PDB entry 1JJ2 | X-ray diffraction, 2.40 A resolution | chains 0 and B of the 30 polymer chains in the assembly

Chain 0:
Molecule: 23S RRNA
Organism: Haloarcula marismortui
Sequence (2922 nucleotides; each row starts with the number of its first residue):
     2 UUGGCUACUA UGCCAGCUGG UGGAUUGCUC GGCUCAGGCG CUGAUGAAGG ACGUGCCAAG
    62 CUGCGAUAAG CCAUGGGGAG CCGCACGGAG GCGAAGAACC AUGGAUUUCC GAAUGAGAAU
   122 CUCUCUAACA AUUGCUUCGC GCAAUGAGGA ACCCCGAGAA CUGAAACAUC UCAGUAUCGG
   182 GAGGAACAGA AAACGCAAUG UGAUGUCGUU AGUAACCGCG AGUGAACGCG AUACAGCCCA
   242 AACCGAAGCC CUCACGGGCA AUGUGGUGUC AGGGCUACCU CUCAUCAGCC GACCGUCUCG
   302 ACGAAGUCUC UUGGAACAGA GCGUGAUACA GGGUGACAAC CCCGUACUCG AGACCAGUAC
   362 GACGUGCGGU AGUGCCAGAG UAGCGGGGGU UGGAUAUCCC UCGCGAAUAA CGCAGGCAUC
   422 GACUGCGAAG GCUAAACACA ACCUGAGACC GAUAGUGAAC AAGUAGUGUG AACGAACGCU
   482 GCAAAGUACC CUCAGAAGGG AGGCGAAAUA GAGCAUGAAA UCAGUUGGCG AUCGAGCGAC
   542 AGGGCAUACA AGGUCCCUCG ACGAAUGACC GACGCGCGAG CGUCCAGUAA GACUCACGGG
   602 AAGCCGAUGU UCUGUCGUAC GUUUUGAAAA ACGAGCCAGG GAGUGUGUCU GCAUGGCAAG
   662 UCUAACCGGA GUAUCCGGGG AGGCACAGGG AAACCGACAU GGCCGCAGGG CUUUGCCCGA
   722 GGGCCGCCGU CUUCAAGGGC GGGGAGCCAU GUGGACACGA CCCGAAUCCG GACGAUCUAC
   782 GCAUGGACAA GAUGAAGCGU GCCGAAAGGC ACGUGGAAGU CUGUUAGAGU UGGUGUCCUA
   842 CAAUACCCUC UCGUGAUCUA UGUGUAGGGG UGAAAGGCCC AUCGAGUCCG GCAACAGCUG
   902 GUUCCAAUCG AAACAUGUCG AAGCAUGACC UCCGCCGAGG UAGUCUGUGA GGUAGAGCGA
   962 CCGAUUGGUG UGUCCGCCUC CGAGAGGAGU CGGCACACCU GUCAAACUCC AAACUUACAG
  1022 ACGCCGUUUG ACGCGGGGAU UCCGGUGCGC GGGGUAAGCC UGUGUACCAG GAGGGGAACA
  1082 ACCCAGAGAU AGGUUAAGGU CCCCAAGUGU GGAUUAAGUG UAAUCCUCUG AAGGUGGUCU
  1142 CGAGCCCUAG ACAGCCGGGA GGUGAGCUUA GAAGCAGCUA CCCUCUAAGA AAAGCGUAAC
  1202 AGCUUACCGG CCGAGGUUUG AGGCGCCCAA AAUGAUCGGG ACUCAAAUCC ACCACCGAGA
  1262 CCUGUCCGUA CCACUCAUAC UGGUAAUCGA GUAGAUUGGC GCUCUAAUUG GAUGGAAGUA
  1322 GGGGUGAAAA CUCCUAUGGA CCGAUUAGUG ACGAAAAUCC UGGCCAUAGU AGCAGCGAUA
  1382 GUCGGGUGAG AACCCCGACG GCCUAAUGGA UAAGGGUUCC UCAGCACUGC UGAUCAGCUG
  1442 AGGGUUAGCC GGUCCUAAGU CAUACCGCAA CUCGACUAUG ACGAAAUGGG AAACGGGUUA
  1502 AUAUUCCCGU GCCACUAUGC AGUGAAAGUU GACGCCCUGG GGUCGAUCAC GCUGGGCAUU
  1562 CGCCCAGUCG AACCGUCCAA CUCCGUGGAA GCCGUAAUGG CAGGAAGCGG ACGAACGGCG
  1622 GCAUAGGGAA ACGUGAUUCA ACCUGGGGCC CAUGAAAAGA CGAGCAUAGU GUCCGUACCG
  1682 AGAACCGACA CAGGUGUCCA UGGCGGCGAA AGCCAAGGCC UGUCGGGAGC AACCAACGUU
  1742 AGGGAAUUCG GCAAGUUAGU CCCGUACCUU CGGAAGAAGG GAUGCCUGCU CCGGAACGGA
  1802 GCAGGUCGCA GUGACUCGGA AGCUCGGACU GUCUAGUAAC AACAUAGGUG ACCGCAAAUC
  1862 CGCAAGGACU CGUACGGUCA CUGAAUCCUG CCCAGUGCAG GUAUCUGAAC ACCUCGUACA
  1922 AGAGGACGAA GGACCUGUCA ACGGCGGGGG UAACUAUGAC CCUCUUAAGG UAGCGUAGUA
  1982 CCUUGCCGCA UCAGUAGCGG CUUGCAUGAA UGGAUUAACC AGAGCUUCAC UGUCCCAACG
  2042 UUGGGCCCGG UGAACUGUAC AUUCCAGUGC GGAGUCUGGA GACACCCAGG GGGAAGCGAA
  2102 GACCCUAUGG AGCUUUACUG CAGGCUGUCG CUGAGACGUG GUCGCCGAUG UGCAGCAUAG
  2162 GUAGGAGACA CUACACAGGU ACCCGCGCUA GCGGGCCACC GAGUCAACAG UGAAAUACUA
  2222 CCCGUCGGUG ACUGCGACUC UCACUCCGGG AGGAGGACAC CGAUAGCCGG GCAGUUUGAC
  2282 UGGGGCGGUA CGCGCUCGAA AAGAUAUCGA GCGCGCCCUA UGGCUAUCUC AGCCGGGACA
  2342 GAGACCCGGC GAAGAGUGCA AGAGCAAAAG AUAGCUUGAC AGUGUUCUUC CCAACGAGGA
  2402 ACGCUGACGC GAAAGCGUGG UCUAGCGAAC CAAUUAGCCU GCUUGAUGCG GGCAAUUGAU
  2462 GACAGAAAAG CUACCCUAGG GAUAACAGAG UCGUCACUCG CAAGAGCACA UAUCGACCGA
  2522 GUGGCUUGCU ACCUCGAUGU CGGUUCCCUC CAUCCUGCCC GUGCAGAAGC GGGCAAGGGU
  2582 GAGGUUGUUC GCCUAUUAAA GGAGGUCGUG AGCUGGGUUU AGACCGUCGU GAGACAGGUC
  2642 GGCUGCUAUC UACUGGGUGU GUAAUGGUGU CUGACAAGAA CGACCGUAUA GUACGAGAGG
  2702 AACUACGGUU GGUGGCCACU GGUGUACCGG UUGUUCGAGA GAGCACGUGC CGGGUAGCCA
  2762 CGCCACACGG GGUAAGAGCU GAACGCAUCU AAGCUCGAAA CCCACUUGGA AAAGAGACAC
  2822 CGCCGAGGUC CCGCGUACAA GACGCGGUCG AUAGACUCGG GGUGUGCGCG UCGAGGUAAC
  2882 GAGACGUUAA GCCCACGAGC ACUAACAGAC CAAAGCCAUC AU
Disordered / not traced: 2-9, 126-127, 715, 971-998, 1560, 1952-1963, 2137-2236, 2339-2343, 2665-2666, 2915-2923
Construct notes: conflict C560 (U3155 in 3377779)
Metal / ion sites: Mg2+ site 1 near G28 (its only coordinating residue here); Na+ site 1: C40, A442, C443; Na+ site 2: G56, A59, G61; Na+ site 3 near U108 (its only coordinating residue here); Mg2+ site 2 near U115 (its only coordinating residue here); Na+ site 4: C141, G142; Na+ site 5 near U146 (its only coordinating residue here); Mg2+ site 3: C162, U2276; K+ site 1: C162, U163, U172; Mg2+ site 4: A165, A167, C168; Na+ site 6: A165, A166, A167; Mg2+ site 5: A166, G219; 62 more Na+ sites not listed; 98 more Mg2+ sites not listed; 1 more K+ sites not listed
Reported in the primary citation:
  - contacts within the chain: G77/C100, G78/A99, A80/G94, C82/A99, C82/G92, G81/C93, A95/A96 (hydrogen bond), A80/G97, G79/A98, A80/A98 (pi stacking), G81/A98, C93/A98, A1318/C1343 (hydrophobic contact)

Chain B:
Protein: Ribosomal protein L3
Organism: Haloarcula marismortui
UniProt: P20279 (RL3_HALMA); aligned to UniProt positions 1-337 over residues 1-337 (the alignment contains insertions or deletions, so no single offset holds)
Chain sequence (337 residues; each row starts with the number of its first residue):
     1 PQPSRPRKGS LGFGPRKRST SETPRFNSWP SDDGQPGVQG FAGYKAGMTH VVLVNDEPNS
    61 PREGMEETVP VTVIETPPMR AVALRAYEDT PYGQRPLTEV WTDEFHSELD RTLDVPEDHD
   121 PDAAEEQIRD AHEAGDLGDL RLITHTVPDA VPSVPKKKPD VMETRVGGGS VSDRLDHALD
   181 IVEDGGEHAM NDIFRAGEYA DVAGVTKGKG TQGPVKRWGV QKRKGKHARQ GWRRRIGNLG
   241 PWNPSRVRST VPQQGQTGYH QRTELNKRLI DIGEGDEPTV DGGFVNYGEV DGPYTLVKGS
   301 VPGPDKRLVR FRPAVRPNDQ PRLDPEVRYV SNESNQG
Construct notes: conflict Arg-310 (Phe311 in P20279)
Metal / ion sites: Na+ site 1: Arg-229 (shared with G836(0), U837(0), A1736(0) of chain 0); Mg2+ site 1: Gln-230 (shared with G836(0), U2615(0) of chain 0); Na+ site 2 near Gln-230 (its only coordinating residue here); Mg2+ site 2: Asn-335 (shared with A2757(0) of chain 0)

Interface between chain 0 and chain B:
Pairs across the interface - 339 pairs, chain 0 then chain B:
  U835(0) with Lys-226(B), phosphate contact; Arg-229(B), salt bridge to the phosphate; Gln-230(B), hydrogen bond to the phosphate
  G836(0) with Arg-229(B), phosphate contact; Gln-230(B), phosphate contact
  U837(0) with Gln-230(B), phosphate contact; Gly-231(B), phosphate contact
  U1234(0) with Pro-244(B), base contact; Arg-246(B), hydrogen bond to the base; Arg-248(B), sugar contact
  A1732(0) with Thr-211(B), hydrogen bond to the sugar; Gln-212(B), hydrogen bond to the sugar
  A1733(0) with Thr-211(B), sugar contact; Gln-212(B), sugar contact; Gly-213(B), hydrogen bond to the phosphate; Gln-254(B), sugar contact
  C1734(0) with Gly-213(B), phosphate contact; Arg-234(B), salt bridge to the phosphate; Arg-235(B), hydrogen bond to the sugar
  C1735(0) with Gly-231(B), phosphate contact; Trp-232(B), phosphate contact; Arg-233(B), hydrogen bond to the phosphate; Arg-234(B), hydrogen bond to the phosphate; Arg-235(B), salt bridge to the phosphate
  A1736(0) with Gly-231(B), phosphate contact; Arg-233(B), salt bridge to the phosphate
  C1750(0) with Lys-226(B), base contact
  G1751(0) with Lys-226(B), hydrogen bond to the base
  C1753(0) with Lys-226(B), base contact; Arg-229(B), hydrogen bond to the base
  A1754(0) with Arg-229(B), hydrogen bond to the sugar
  U2034(0) with Gly-225(B), hydrogen bond to the phosphate
  C2035(0) with Lys-224(B), phosphate contact; Gly-225(B), hydrogen bond to the phosphate
  C2036(0) with Lys-224(B), salt bridge to the phosphate
  C2037(0) with Lys-224(B), hydrogen bond to the phosphate
  A2038(0) with Gln-221(B), phosphate contact; Lys-222(B), hydrogen bond to the phosphate; Lys-224(B), salt bridge to the phosphate
  A2039(0) with Val-215(B), phosphate contact; Lys-222(B), phosphate contact; Arg-234(B), salt bridge to the phosphate
  C2065(0) with Ser-245(B), phosphate contact; Arg-246(B), hydrogen bond to the phosphate
  C2066(0) with Pro-244(B), phosphate contact; Arg-246(B), salt bridge to the phosphate
  G2090(0) with Gln-253(B), hydrogen bond to the base; Gln-254(B), hydrogen bond to the sugar
  G2091(0) with Arg-235(B), salt bridge to the phosphate; Leu-239(B), base contact; Gln-253(B), hydrogen bond to the base
  G2092(0) with Trp-232(B), hydrogen bond to the phosphate; Arg-235(B), salt bridge to the phosphate; Leu-239(B), sugar contact
  G2093(0) with Asn-238(B), phosphate contact; Leu-239(B), hydrogen bond to the phosphate; Gly-240(B), sugar contact; Pro-241(B), hydrogen bond to the sugar; Trp-242(B), hydrogen bond to the sugar; Pro-244(B), sugar contact; Ser-245(B), hydrogen bond to the base; Arg-246(B), base contact; Val-247(B), base contact
  G2094(0) with Trp-242(B), sugar contact; Ser-245(B), sugar contact
  A2096(0) with Trp-242(B), sugar contact
  G2544(0) with His-227(B), base contact
  U2545(0) with Gln-2(B), hydrogen bond to the phosphate
  U2546(0) with Gln-2(B), hydrogen bond to the base; Gln-221(B), sugar contact; Ile-236(B), sugar contact; Gly-237(B), hydrogen bond to the sugar; Asn-238(B), base contact
  C2547(0) with Gln-2(B), hydrogen bond to the base; Arg-5(B), salt bridge to the phosphate; Lys-8(B), phosphate contact; Val-220(B), phosphate contact; Gln-221(B), hydrogen bond to the phosphate; Asn-238(B), hydrogen bond to the base; Pro-252(B), phosphate contact
  C2548(0) with Arg-5(B), salt bridge to the phosphate; Arg-7(B), salt bridge to the phosphate; Lys-8(B), hydrogen bond to the phosphate; Pro-241(B), base contact; Arg-248(B), sugar contact; Thr-250(B), hydrogen bond to the sugar; Val-251(B), sugar contact; Pro-252(B), sugar contact
  C2549(0) with Arg-7(B), salt bridge to the phosphate; Leu-11(B), phosphate contact; Arg-248(B), hydrogen bond to the sugar; Thr-250(B), sugar contact
  G2580(0) with Pro-6(B), phosphate contact
  U2581(0) with Ser-4(B), base contact; Arg-5(B), hydrogen bond to the phosphate; Pro-6(B), phosphate contact
  G2582(0) with Pro-3(B), phosphate contact; Ser-4(B), hydrogen bond to the phosphate
  A2583(0) with Pro-3(B), phosphate contact
  C2591(0) with Pro-1(B), phosphate contact
  G2606(0) with Pro-241(B), base contact; Asn-243(B), hydrogen bond to the sugar
  U2607(0) with Trp-242(B), stacking on the base; Asn-243(B), hydrogen bond to the phosphate
  G2609(0) with Asn-238(B), base contact; Gly-240(B), base contact; Pro-241(B), sugar contact; Trp-242(B), hydrogen bond to the sugar
  U2610(0) with Asn-238(B), base contact; Trp-242(B), phosphate contact
  G2613(0) with Arg-223(B), hydrogen bond to the sugar; Trp-232(B), sugar contact; Gly-237(B), base contact
  C2614(0) with Arg-223(B), hydrogen bond to the sugar; His-227(B), hydrogen bond to the sugar; Gln-230(B), phosphate contact; Trp-232(B), sugar contact
  U2615(0) with Lys-226(B), phosphate contact; His-227(B), sugar contact; Gln-230(B), phosphate contact
  G2616(0) with Lys-226(B), salt bridge to the phosphate
  A2653(0) with Arg-246(B), sugar contact; Val-247(B), hydrogen bond to the sugar
  C2654(0) with Val-247(B), sugar contact; Arg-248(B), sugar contact; Ser-249(B), phosphate contact; Gln-253(B), hydrogen bond to the sugar
  U2655(0) with Arg-217(B), hydrogen bond to the sugar; Ser-249(B), phosphate contact; Gln-253(B), hydrogen bond to the sugar; Gln-254(B), hydrogen bond to the sugar
  G2656(0) with Pro-15(B), phosphate contact; Arg-16(B), hydrogen bond to the phosphate; Lys-17(B), phosphate contact; Arg-217(B), hydrogen bond to the phosphate; Gly-255(B), sugar contact; Gln-256(B), hydrogen bond to the sugar
  G2657(0) with Lys-17(B), phosphate contact; Arg-18(B), hydrogen bond to the phosphate
  G2658(0) with Arg-18(B), salt bridge to the phosphate
  G2668(0) with Asp-114(B), hydrogen bond to the base
  U2669(0) with Thr-112(B), hydrogen bond to the sugar; Leu-113(B), sugar contact; Asp-114(B), sugar contact
  G2670(0) with Arg-85(B), base contact; Thr-112(B), sugar contact; Leu-113(B), sugar contact; Val-161(B), sugar contact
  U2671(0) with Arg-25(B), salt bridge to the phosphate; Arg-85(B), hydrogen bond to the base; Ile-143(B), sugar contact; Val-161(B), phosphate contact; Met-162(B), phosphate contact; Glu-163(B), hydrogen bond to the sugar
  C2672(0) with Arg-25(B), salt bridge to the phosphate; Arg-85(B), sugar contact; Tyr-87(B), hydrogen bond to the sugar; Pro-96(B), sugar contact; Arg-141(B), hydrogen bond to the phosphate; Met-162(B), phosphate contact; Glu-163(B), hydrogen bond to the phosphate
  U2673(0) with Tyr-87(B), sugar contact; Gln-94(B), hydrogen bond to the sugar; Arg-141(B), salt bridge to the phosphate
  G2674(0) with Tyr-92(B), sugar contact; Gly-93(B), phosphate contact; Gln-94(B), hydrogen bond to the phosphate
  A2678(0) with Leu-11(B), hydrogen bond to the sugar; Gly-12(B), base contact
  G2679(0) with Leu-11(B), sugar contact; Gly-12(B), sugar contact
  A2680(0) with Pro-6(B), base contact
  A2681(0) with Ser-10(B), hydrogen bond to the base
  C2682(0) with Arg-316(B), salt bridge to the phosphate
  C2707(0) with Asn-59(B), phosphate contact
  G2708(0) with Asn-59(B), phosphate contact
  G2713(0) with Pro-6(B), sugar contact
  U2714(0) with Arg-7(B), phosphate contact; Lys-8(B), phosphate contact; Gly-9(B), hydrogen bond to the phosphate; Ser-10(B), hydrogen bond to the phosphate; Phe-13(B), sugar contact
  G2715(0) with Gly-9(B), phosphate contact; Ser-10(B), hydrogen bond to the phosphate; Phe-13(B), sugar contact; Arg-16(B), salt bridge to the phosphate; Arg-262(B), hydrogen bond to the sugar; Glu-264(B), hydrogen bond to the base
  G2716(0) with Thr-206(B), phosphate contact; Arg-262(B), salt bridge to the phosphate; Glu-264(B), sugar contact; Ser-300(B), hydrogen bond to the base; Pro-302(B), sugar contact
  C2717(0) with Lys-45(B), hydrogen bond to the phosphate; Met-48(B), sugar contact; Thr-206(B), phosphate contact; Lys-207(B), hydrogen bond to the phosphate; Ser-300(B), sugar contact; Val-301(B), sugar contact; Pro-302(B), sugar contact; Gly-303(B), hydrogen bond to the phosphate
  C2718(0) with Lys-45(B), salt bridge to the phosphate; Met-48(B), sugar contact; Lys-207(B), salt bridge to the phosphate
  A2719(0) with Met-48(B), sugar contact; Thr-49(B), hydrogen bond to the sugar; His-50(B), hydrogen bond to the sugar; Pro-70(B), base contact; Asn-335(B), sugar contact
  U2756(0) with Gln-336(B), phosphate contact; Gly-337(B), hydrogen bond to the phosphate
  A2757(0) with Val-285(B), phosphate contact; Asn-286(B), sugar contact; Asn-335(B), phosphate contact; Gln-336(B), phosphate contact; Gly-337(B), hydrogen bond to the phosphate
  G2758(0) with Val-285(B), phosphate contact; Asn-286(B), sugar contact
  C2759(0) with Lys-207(B), salt bridge to the phosphate
  C2760(0) with Lys-209(B), salt bridge to the phosphate; Lys-216(B), salt bridge to the phosphate
  C2764(0) with Pro-70(B), sugar contact
  C2765(0) with Glu-264(B), base contact; Lys-267(B), hydrogen bond to the sugar; Lys-298(B), sugar contact; Gly-299(B), sugar contact; Ser-300(B), hydrogen bond to the base
  A2766(0) with Leu-265(B), hydrogen bond to the sugar; Asn-266(B), sugar contact; Lys-267(B), sugar contact; Lys-298(B), salt bridge to the phosphate
  C2767(0) with Asn-266(B), hydrogen bond to the phosphate; Arg-316(B), hydrogen bond to the phosphate; Asn-318(B), hydrogen bond to the phosphate
  A2768(0) with Arg-316(B), hydrogen bond to the phosphate; Asn-318(B), hydrogen bond to the phosphate
  C2806(0) with Ser-28(B), hydrogen bond to the phosphate; Leu-265(B), sugar contact; Arg-316(B), sugar contact
  U2807(0) with Gly-12(B), base contact; Phe-13(B), sugar contact; Asn-27(B), hydrogen bond to the phosphate; Ser-28(B), hydrogen bond to the phosphate; Thr-263(B), phosphate contact; Arg-312(B), salt bridge to the phosphate
  U2808(0) with Gly-12(B), sugar contact; Phe-13(B), hydrogen bond to the sugar; Gly-14(B), hydrogen bond to the sugar; Asn-27(B), hydrogen bond to the phosphate; Gln-261(B), hydrogen bond to the phosphate; Arg-262(B), phosphate contact; Thr-263(B), hydrogen bond to the phosphate
  G2809(0) with Gly-14(B), sugar contact; Pro-15(B), sugar contact; Lys-17(B), phosphate contact; Gln-261(B), phosphate contact
  G2810(0) with Lys-17(B), salt bridge to the phosphate; Thr-20(B), hydrogen bond to the phosphate
  G2815(0) with Tyr-92(B), hydrogen bond to the base
  G2817(0) with Arg-95(B), sugar contact
  A2818(0) with Arg-95(B), sugar contact; Pro-96(B), hydrogen bond to the sugar
  C2819(0) with Arg-85(B), hydrogen bond to the base; Pro-96(B), sugar contact; Leu-97(B), phosphate contact; Thr-98(B), phosphate contact; Glu-99(B), hydrogen bond to the sugar
  A2820(0) with Thr-98(B), phosphate contact; Glu-99(B), sugar contact; Trp-101(B), hydrogen bond to the sugar; His-119(B), phosphate contact
  C2821(0) with Asp-114(B), hydrogen bond to the sugar; Val-115(B), sugar contact; Pro-116(B), sugar contact; Glu-117(B), phosphate contact; Asp-118(B), sugar contact; His-119(B), salt bridge to the phosphate
  C2822(0) with Asp-114(B), sugar contact; Val-115(B), sugar contact; Glu-117(B), hydrogen bond to the phosphate; Asp-118(B), hydrogen bond to the phosphate
  G2823(0) with Glu-117(B), phosphate contact
  A2827(0) with Asp-114(B), phosphate contact
  G2828(0) with Asp-114(B), phosphate contact
  U2837(0) with Glu-22(B), base contact; Val-154(B), base contact; Lys-156(B), base contact; Pro-304(B), phosphate contact; Asp-305(B), sugar contact; Lys-306(B), hydrogen bond to the base; Arg-307(B), hydrogen bond to the base
  A2838(0) with Lys-207(B), phosphate contact; Gly-208(B), hydrogen bond to the phosphate; Tyr-259(B), sugar contact; Arg-307(B), salt bridge to the phosphate
  C2839(0) with Arg-18(B), hydrogen bond to the phosphate; Gly-208(B), phosphate contact; Lys-209(B), hydrogen bond to the phosphate; Gly-210(B), hydrogen bond to the phosphate; Gln-256(B), hydrogen bond to the phosphate
  A2840(0) with Gly-210(B), phosphate contact; Thr-211(B), hydrogen bond to the phosphate
  G2842(0) with Arg-18(B), hydrogen bond to the base
  A2843(0) with Arg-18(B), hydrogen bond to the base
  C2844(0) with Tyr-259(B), sugar contact
  G2845(0) with Glu-22(B), sugar contact
  C2846(0) with Pro-155(B), sugar contact; Lys-156(B), phosphate contact; Lys-158(B), salt bridge to the phosphate
  G2847(0) with Arg-111(B), salt bridge to the phosphate; Pro-155(B), sugar contact; Lys-156(B), phosphate contact; Lys-157(B), hydrogen bond to the phosphate; Lys-158(B), hydrogen bond to the phosphate
  G2848(0) with Arg-111(B), salt bridge to the phosphate; Lys-157(B), salt bridge to the phosphate
  G2851(0) with Lys-157(B), hydrogen bond to the phosphate
  A2852(0) with Lys-157(B), salt bridge to the phosphate
  U2853(0) with Pro-155(B), phosphate contact
  G2860(0) with Gly-282(B), hydrogen bond to the base; Gln-336(B), base contact
  G2861(0) with Asp-281(B), hydrogen bond to the sugar; Gly-282(B), sugar contact; Ser-334(B), hydrogen bond to the sugar; Gln-336(B), hydrogen bond to the base
  G2862(0) with Ser-334(B), hydrogen bond to the phosphate; Gln-336(B), sugar contact; Gly-337(B), phosphate contact
  C2897(0) with Phe-284(B), sugar contact; Val-285(B), sugar contact; Asn-286(B), hydrogen bond to the sugar; Gln-336(B), hydrogen bond to the base
  G2898(0) with Gly-282(B), sugar contact; Phe-284(B), sugar contact; Asn-286(B), phosphate contact; Tyr-287(B), sugar contact; Gly-288(B), phosphate contact; Glu-289(B), sugar contact
  A2899(0) with Glu-289(B), sugar contact
Other interface residues (no listed pair), chain 0 (125 interface residues in all): G834, A2089, A2095, U2539, G2712, C2720, G2863
Other interface residues (no listed pair), chain B (147 interface residues in all): Glu-57, Ser-153, Thr-257, His-260, Gly-283, Arg-310, Val-315, Glu-333

Summary:
Chain 0 and chain B form an interface of 125 and 147 residues respectively; the contacts include 119 hydrogen
bonds, 37 salt bridges and 1 aromatic stacking contact. Polar contacts include U1234(0)/Arg-246(B),
G1751(0)/Lys-226(B) and C1753(0)/Arg-229(B). From the paper: contacts within the chain involving G77(0),
C100(0) and G78(0) among others.
Here chain 0 is 23S RRNA and chain B is Ribosomal protein L3, both from Haloarcula marismortui. Entry 1JJ2
(Fully Refined Crystal Structure of the Haloarcula marismortui Large Ribosomal Subunit at 2.4 Angstrom
Resolution) was determined by X-ray diffraction.
